Entry 8TT3 (electron microscopy, 3.40 A resolution); this record covers chains C and D of the 12 polymer chains in the assembly.

Chain C (and D):
Protein: Transport permease protein
Source organism: Caldimonas thermodepolymerans
Notes: chain D of this document is another copy of the same molecule, construct and numbering; everything in this record applies to it too
UniProtKB: A0A2S5T447 (A0A2S5T447_9BURK); residues 4-271 here correspond to UniProt positions 2-269 (UniProt number = residue number - 2)
Sequence (274 residues; row label = number of the first residue in the row; numbers below 1 keep their minus sign (Met-2 is residue -2)):
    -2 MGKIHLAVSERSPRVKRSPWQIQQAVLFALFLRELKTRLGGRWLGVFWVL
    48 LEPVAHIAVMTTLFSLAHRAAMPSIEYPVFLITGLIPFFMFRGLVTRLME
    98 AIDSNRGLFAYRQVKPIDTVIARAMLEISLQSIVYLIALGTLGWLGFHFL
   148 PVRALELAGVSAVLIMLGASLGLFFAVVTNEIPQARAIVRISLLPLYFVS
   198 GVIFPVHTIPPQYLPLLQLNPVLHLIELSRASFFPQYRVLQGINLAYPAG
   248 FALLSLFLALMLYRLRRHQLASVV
Disordered / not traced: -2 to 13, 270-271
Construct notes: initiating methionine (-2); expression tag (-1 to 3)
Residues lining bound ligands: KJ9 ((2R,5S,8S)-2,5-dihydroxy-5,10-dioxo-8-[(undecanoyloxy)methyl]-4,6,9-trioxa-5lambda~5~-phosphahenicosan-1-yl 3-deoxy-alpha-L-altro-oct-2-ulopyranosidonic acid): Leu41, Trp45, Glu49, His53, Val56, Leu60, Arg89, Arg94, Arg187, Leu191, Tyr194, Phe195
What the authors report for this chain:
  - binding site for KJ9: Arg94, Gln181, Arg187
  - mutagenesis - R89K: decreased stability

Chain C / chain D interface:
Residue-residue contacts - 4 pairs, chain C then chain D:
  Leu41(C) - Gln181(D)
  Thr59(C) - Tyr210(D)  hydrogen bond (backbone-side chain)
  Leu191(C) - Leu191(D)  hydrophobic
  Tyr210(C) - Thr59(D)
Interface residues without a listed pair, chain C (5 interface residues in all): Phe195
Interface residues without a listed pair, chain D (6 interface residues in all): Leu60, Phe195

Summary:
The interface between chain C and chain D involves 5 residues on one side and 6 on the other; the contacts
include 1 hydrogen bond. The hydrogen-bonded pair is Thr59(C)-Tyr210(D). Ligands of chain C: compound KJ9.
From the paper: a binding site for KJ9 at Arg94(C), Gln181(C) and Arg187(C); R89K of chain C reduces
stability.
Both chains are Transport permease protein (Caldimonas thermodepolymerans). Entry 8TT3 (S. thermodepolymerans
KpsM-KpsE in Glycolipid 2 state with rigid body fitted KpsT) was determined by electron microscopy together
with 8TSH, 8TSI, 8TSL, 8TSW and 8TUN from the same study.
